PDB entry 6K60 | X-ray diffraction, 3.15 A resolution | chains A and C of the 4 polymer chains in the assembly

[Chain A]
Molecule: HLA class I histocompatibility antigen, alpha chain G
From: Homo sapiens
Reference sequence: P17693 (HLAG_HUMAN); residues 1-276 here correspond to UniProt positions 25-300 (UniProt number = residue number + 24)
Amino-acid sequence (277 residues; row label = number of the first residue in the row; numbering starts at 0):
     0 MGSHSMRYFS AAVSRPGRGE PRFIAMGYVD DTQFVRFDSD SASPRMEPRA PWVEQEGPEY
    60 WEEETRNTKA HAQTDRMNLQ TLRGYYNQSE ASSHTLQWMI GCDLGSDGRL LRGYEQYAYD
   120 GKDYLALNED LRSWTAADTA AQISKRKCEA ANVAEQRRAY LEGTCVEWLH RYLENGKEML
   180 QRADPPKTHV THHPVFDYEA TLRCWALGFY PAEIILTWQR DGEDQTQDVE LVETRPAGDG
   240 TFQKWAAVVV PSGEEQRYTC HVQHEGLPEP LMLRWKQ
Not modelled in the structure: 0-1, 104-108, 195-197, 218-225, 275-276
Differences from the reference sequence: initiating methionine (0); engineered mutation S42 (Cys66 in P17693)
Curated features (UniProtKB/Swiss-Prot):
  - region: K275, Q276 (Connecting peptide)
  - binding site (a peptide antigen): Y7, H70, N77, Y84, S143, K146, Q155, R156, Y159, Y171
  - glycosylation: N86 (N-linked (GlcNAc...) asparagine)
Cystine bridges: C101-C164, C203-C259

[Chain C]
Molecule: Peptide from Histone H2A.J
Reference sequence: A0A0U1RRH7 (A0A0U1RRH7_HUMAN); residues 1-9 here correspond to UniProt positions 78-86 (UniProt number = residue number + 77)
Amino-acid sequence (9 residues; numbered 1 to 9; the number before each row is that of its first residue):
     1 RIIPRHLQL

[Chain A / chain C interface]
Residue-residue contacts (41):
  Y7(A) - R1(C)  hydrogen bond (side chain-backbone)
  Y7(A) - I2(C)  hydrogen bond (side chain-backbone)
  S9(A) - H6(C)
  E62(A) - R1(C)  salt bridge
  E63(A) - R1(C)  salt bridge
  E63(A) - I2(C)  hydrogen bond (side chain-backbone)
  N66(A) - P4(C)
  A69(A) - R5(C)
  H70(A) - I2(C)
  H70(A) - I3(C)  hydrogen bond (side chain-backbone)
  H70(A) - P4(C)  hydrogen bond (side chain-backbone)
  H70(A) - R5(C)
  H70(A) - H6(C)  hydrogen bond
  T73(A) - H6(C)
  T73(A) - L7(C)
  D74(A) - H6(C)  salt bridge
  N77(A) - L7(C)  hydrogen bond (side chain-backbone)
  N77(A) - Q8(C)
  N77(A) - L9(C)  hydrogen bond (side chain-backbone)
  T80(A) - L9(C)
  L81(A) - L9(C)  hydrophobic
  Y84(A) - L9(C)  hydrogen bond (side chain-backbone)
  L95(A) - L9(C)  hydrophobic
  W97(A) - H6(C)
  Y116(A) - H6(C)
  Y116(A) - L7(C)  hydrogen bond (side chain-backbone)
  Y123(A) - L9(C)  hydrophobic
  W133(A) - L7(C)  hydrophobic
  S143(A) - L9(C)  hydrogen bond (side chain-backbone)
  K146(A) - Q8(C)  hydrogen bond (side chain-backbone)
  K146(A) - L9(C)  hydrogen bond (side chain-backbone)
  V152(A) - L7(C)  hydrophobic
  R156(A) - I3(C)
  R156(A) - R5(C)  hydrogen bond (side chain-backbone)
  R156(A) - L7(C)
  Y159(A) - R1(C)  hydrogen bond (side chain-backbone)
  Y159(A) - I2(C)
  Y159(A) - I3(C)
  T163(A) - R1(C)
  W167(A) - R1(C)
  Y171(A) - R1(C)  hydrogen bond (side chain-backbone)
Interface residues without a listed pair, chain A (34 interface residues in all): M5, M45, Y59, T67, I99, E114, C147, Q155

[In short]
34 residues of chain A face 9 of chain C across their interface, with 16 hydrogen bonds and 3 salt bridges.
Polar contacts include E62(A)-R1(C), E63(A)-R1(C) and D74(A)-H6(C). UniProt lists 10 peptide antigen-binding
residues on chain A.
Here chain A is HLA class I histocompatibility antigen, alpha chain G (Homo sapiens) and chain C is Peptide
from Histone H2A.J. Entry 6K60 (Structural and functional basis for HLA-G isoform recognition of immune
checkpoint receptor LILRBs) was determined by X-ray diffraction.
